Entry 7UIN (electron microscopy, 2.80 A resolution); this record covers chains B and D of the 3 polymer chains in the assembly.

Chain B:
Molecule: E.r IIC Intron
Sequence (638 nucleotides; row label = number of the first residue in the row):
     1 GUUUGCGCGC CAUGGGCGCG CUCUAACGGG UGUAAGUCCC GAACAUGCCC AGGUAGUGGG
    61 AAAUGUAUAG CCGAACAGCA AGGGUGUCUA CUGUGAGGUG GAAUCUGAAG GAAGCUGUAA
   121 GCGAAUCUCU GGUCCGACGG ACAGAAAUCG CAUAUAAGGC UAGGCUUCGA GUGAUAAGCU
   181 GGCAAAGAAC AGUGAAGUCU AAUAACUACC ACGUUUGUAG AAGCAGAGUA AAUGCGGCGG
   241 AUAUAUGGAG AGAAAGAGCG UGCACCUUAA GCGUGGAGGU CUCACAGAGG UUUCAUUAGC
   301 CUAGUAACAA CGAACUGUGA GAAGUCAGCC GAGCCCAUAG UAGUGAAGAA GUCUCUGUAA
   361 UGGGGAUGGA GCGAAGGGGC GAACAAUCAU UCAGUUUGAG AAUGUCUCGU AUUGCAGAAA
   421 UGACAACAUC UGCCGUAACC AAUCGGGUAA AAGGUGGUCA AAUCAAGCGA GACGGAAAGG
   481 AAAGAACGCA UGGACACAAG UAAUCUAAUU UCGGUUAGAU UACUACAUCG AAAAGUGUGU
   541 UACUUGUUAA GUUGAUUGAA CCGCCGUAUA CGGAACCGUA CGUACGGUGG UGUGAGAGGU
   601 CGGAAUUUCU CAAUUAAGAG AAAUUCUUCC UACUCGAU
Unresolved in the structure: 170, 208-219, 293-297, 391-400, 482-550
Bound ions: Mg2+ site 1: G5, U325; Mg2+ site 2 near C6 (its only coordinating residue here); Mg2+ site 3 near A25 (its only coordinating residue here); Mg2+ site 4: G29, G30; Mg2+ site 5 near G110 (its only coordinating residue here); Mg2+ site 6 near A119 (its only coordinating residue here); Mg2+ site 7 near A120 (its only coordinating residue here); Mg2+ site 8 near G136 (its only coordinating residue here); Mg2+ site 9 near G139 (its only coordinating residue here); Mg2+ site 10 near A157 (its only coordinating residue here); Mg2+ site 11 near A177 (its only coordinating residue here); Mg2+ site 12 near A186 (its only coordinating residue here); 12 more Mg2+ sites not listed
What the authors report for this chain:
  - contacts within the chain: G1-A632, G1-A637, A75-G187, G158-C183, G328-C562, A327-U638
  - Mg2+ coordination: C562, G563, C564, C581, U638
  - catalytic residues: U638
  - binding site for the 37-nt DNA strand: A75, G163, A184, A185, A186, G187, A188, A231

Chain D:
Molecule: Group II intron reverse transcriptase/maturase
Source organism: [Eubacterium] rectale
Notes: EC 2.7.7.49
UniProtKB: A0A173ZME3 (A0A173ZME3_9FIRM); residues 1-427 here = UniProt positions 1-427
Chain sequence (427 residues; numbered 1 to 427; the number before each row is that of its first residue):
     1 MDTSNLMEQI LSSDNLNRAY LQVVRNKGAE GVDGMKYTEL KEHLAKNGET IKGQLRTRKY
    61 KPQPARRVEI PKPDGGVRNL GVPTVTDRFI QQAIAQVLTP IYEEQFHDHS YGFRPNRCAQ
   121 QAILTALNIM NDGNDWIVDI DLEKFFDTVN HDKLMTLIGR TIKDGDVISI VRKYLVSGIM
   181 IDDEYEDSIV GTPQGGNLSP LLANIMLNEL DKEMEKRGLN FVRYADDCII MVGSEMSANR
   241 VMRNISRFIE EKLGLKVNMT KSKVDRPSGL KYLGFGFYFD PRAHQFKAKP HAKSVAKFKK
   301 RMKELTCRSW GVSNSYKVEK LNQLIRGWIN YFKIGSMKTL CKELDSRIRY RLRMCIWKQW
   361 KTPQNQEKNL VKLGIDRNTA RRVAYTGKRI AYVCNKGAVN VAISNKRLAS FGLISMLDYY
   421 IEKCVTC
Unresolved in the structure: 1-4, 65-80, 178-194, 425-427
What the authors report for this chain:
  - binding site for the 37-nt DNA strand: Tyr278, Phe279, Pro281, Ser336, Met337, Lys338, Thr339, Ser346, Arg347, Arg349, Arg353, Lys361, Asn378, Arg381, Arg382, Asn395, Asn405

Interface between chain B and chain D:
Contacting residue pairs - 67 pairs, chain B then chain D:
  U155(B) - Lys300(D)  sugar contact
  G181(B) - Arg389(D)  hydrogen bond to the sugar
  G182(B) - Tyr350(D)  base contact
  G182(B) - Arg389(D)  salt bridge to the phosphate
  G182(B) - Ala391(D)  base contact
  G182(B) - Tyr392(D)  base contact
  G182(B) - Asn395(D)  hydrogen bond to the base
  C183(B) - Arg308(D)  salt bridge to the phosphate
  C183(B) - Ile390(D)  hydrogen bond to the phosphate
  C183(B) - Ala391(D)  hydrogen bond to the phosphate
  A184(B) - Arg308(D)  salt bridge to the phosphate
  A184(B) - Lys358(D)  base contact
  A184(B) - Lys361(D)  base contact
  A184(B) - Ile390(D)  phosphate contact
  A186(B) - Lys388(D)  base contact
  G187(B) - Lys388(D)  hydrogen bond to the base
  G228(B) - Lys299(D)  phosphate contact
  G228(B) - Arg347(D)  sugar contact
  U229(B) - Lys303(D)  salt bridge to the phosphate
  U229(B) - Arg308(D)  phosphate contact
  U229(B) - Arg351(D)  salt bridge to the phosphate
  U229(B) - Met354(D)  phosphate contact
  U229(B) - Ala391(D)  sugar contact
  A230(B) - Arg308(D)  salt bridge to the phosphate
  A230(B) - Ser309(D)  phosphate contact
  A230(B) - Arg351(D)  salt bridge to the phosphate
  A230(B) - Met354(D)  phosphate contact
  A231(B) - Arg308(D)  salt bridge to the phosphate
  A231(B) - Ser309(D)  hydrogen bond to the phosphate
  A231(B) - Lys358(D)  hydrogen bond to the base
  U407(B) - Lys59(D)  salt bridge to the phosphate
  G414(B) - Asp152(D)  hydrogen bond to the base
  G414(B) - Arg172(D)  base contact
  C415(B) - Asp152(D)  hydrogen bond to the sugar
  C415(B) - Lys153(D)  hydrogen bond to the sugar
  C415(B) - Thr156(D)  sugar contact
  A416(B) - Thr156(D)  hydrogen bond to the sugar
  A416(B) - Arg160(D)  hydrogen bond to the sugar
  U429(B) - Arg217(D)  salt bridge to the phosphate
  U429(B) - Asn244(D)  hydrogen bond to the phosphate
  U429(B) - Arg247(D)  salt bridge to the phosphate
  C430(B) - Arg217(D)  salt bridge to the phosphate
  C430(B) - Leu219(D)  sugar contact
  C430(B) - Arg240(D)  salt bridge to the phosphate
  C430(B) - Val241(D)  phosphate contact
  C430(B) - Asn244(D)  hydrogen bond to the phosphate
  U431(B) - Val232(D)  phosphate contact
  U431(B) - Met236(D)  base contact
  U431(B) - Ser237(D)  hydrogen bond to the phosphate
  U431(B) - Arg240(D)  salt bridge to the phosphate
  U431(B) - Val241(D)  phosphate contact
  G432(B) - Ser234(D)  hydrogen bond to the phosphate
  G432(B) - Glu235(D)  base contact
  G432(B) - Met236(D)  base contact
  U448(B) - Met236(D)  phosphate contact
  A449(B) - Met236(D)  phosphate contact
  A449(B) - Arg243(D)  hydrogen bond to the sugar
  A450(B) - Met236(D)  base contact
  A466(B) - Thr156(D)  base contact
  G467(B) - Gly165(D)  sugar contact
  G467(B) - Ile168(D)  sugar contact
  C468(B) - Arg58(D)  salt bridge to the phosphate
  C468(B) - Gly165(D)  sugar contact
  C468(B) - Ile168(D)  sugar contact
  C468(B) - Ser169(D)  phosphate contact
  C468(B) - Arg172(D)  hydrogen bond to the sugar
  G469(B) - Ser169(D)  phosphate contact
Interface residues without a listed pair, chain B (29 interface residues in all): A188, A227, A428
Interface residues without a listed pair, chain D (45 interface residues in all): Trp136, Lys173, Gly218, Gly233, Asn239, Cys307
Interface features reported in the paper:
  - residue pairs: Arg308(D)-C183(B), Arg308(D)-A230(B), Lys358(D)-A231(B), Lys388(D)-G187(B)
  - interface residues, chain D: Arg58(D), Asp152(D), Thr156(D), Arg160(D), Arg217(D), Ser234(D), Ser237(D), Arg240(D), Arg243(D), Asn244(D), Arg247(D), Lys300(D), Lys303(D), Ser309(D), Arg347(D), Tyr350(D), Lys358(D), Arg389(D), Ile390(D), Ala391(D), Asn395(D)

Summary:
The interface between chain B and chain D involves 29 residues on one side and 45 on the other, with 18
hydrogen bonds and 15 salt bridges. Among the polar pairs are G182(B)-Asn395(D), G187(B)-Lys388(D) and
A231(B)-Lys358(D). The paper describes contacts between Arg308(D) and C183(B), Arg308(D) and A230(B) and
Lys358(D) and A231(B) among others. From the paper: the catalytic residue U638(B); a binding site for the
37-nt DNA strand at A75(B), G163(B) and Tyr278(D) among others.
Here chain B is E.r IIC Intron and chain D is Group II intron reverse transcriptase/maturase ([Eubacterium]
rectale). Entry 7UIN (CryoEM Structure of an Group II Intron Retroelement) was determined by electron
microscopy (same publication as 7UIM).
